Entry 9FH9 (electron microscopy, 2.50 A resolution); this record covers chains B and J of the 12 polymer chains in the assembly.

[Chain B]
Name: Histone H4
Source organism: Homo sapiens
UniProtKB: P62805 (H4_HUMAN); residues 0-102 here correspond to UniProt positions 1-103 (UniProt number = residue number + 1)
Sequence (103 residues; row label = number of the first residue in the row; numbering starts at 0):
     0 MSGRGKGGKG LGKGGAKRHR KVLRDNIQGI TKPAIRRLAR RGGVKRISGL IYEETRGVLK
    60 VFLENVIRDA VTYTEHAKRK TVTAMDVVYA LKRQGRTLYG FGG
Disordered / not traced: 0-21
UniProt features mapped onto this chain:
  - DNA-binding region: Lys16 to Lys20
  - modified residue: Ser1 (N-acetylserine), Arg3 (Asymmetric dimethylarginine), Lys5 (N6-(2-hydroxyisobutyryl)lysine), Lys8 (N6-(2-hydroxyisobutyryl)lysine), Lys12 (N6-(2-hydroxyisobutyryl)lysine), Lys16 (N6-(2-hydroxyisobutyryl)lysine), Lys20 (N6,N6,N6-trimethyllysine), Lys31 (N6-(2-hydroxyisobutyryl)lysine), Lys44 (N6-(2-hydroxyisobutyryl)lysine), Ser47 (Phosphoserine), Tyr51 (Phosphotyrosine), Lys59 (N6-(2-hydroxyisobutyryl)lysine), Lys77 (N6-(2-hydroxyisobutyryl)lysine), Lys79 (N6-(2-hydroxyisobutyryl)lysine), Thr80 (Phosphothreonine), Tyr88 (Phosphotyrosine), Lys91 (N6-(2-hydroxyisobutyryl)lysine)
  - cross-link (Glycyl lysine isopeptide (Lys-Gly)): Lys12 (interchain with G-Cter in SUMO2), Lys20 (interchain with G-Cter in SUMO2), Lys31 (interchain with G-Cter in SUMO2), Lys59 (interchain with G-Cter in SUMO2), Lys79 (interchain with G-Cter in SUMO2), Lys91 (interchain with G-Cter in SUMO2)

[Chain J]
Molecule: 147-nt DNA strand
Source organism: Homo sapiens
Sequence (147 nucleotides; each row starts with the number of its first residue; numbers below 1 keep their minus sign (DA-73 is residue -73)):
   -73 ATCGGATGTA TATATCTGAC ACGTGCCTGG AGACTAGGGA GTAATCCCCT TGGCGGTTAA
   -13 AACGCGGGGG ACAGCGCGTA CGTGCGTTTA AGCGGTGCTA GAGCTGTCTA CGACCAATTG
    47 AGCGGCCTCG GCACCGGGAT TCTCGAT
Disordered / not traced: -73, 73

[Interface between chain B and chain J]
Contacting residue pairs - 12 pairs, chain B then chain J:
  Arg35(B) - DG8(J)  salt bridge to the phosphate
  Arg45(B) - DC7(J)  hydrogen bond to the sugar
  Arg45(B) - DG8(J)  phosphate contact
  Ile46(B) - DC7(J)  sugar contact
  Ile46(B) - DG8(J)  hydrogen bond to the phosphate
  Ser47(B) - DC7(J)  hydrogen bond to the phosphate
  Gly48(B) - DC7(J)  hydrogen bond to the phosphate
  Arg78(B) - DA28(J)  phosphate contact
  Lys79(B) - DG27(J)  phosphate contact
  Lys79(B) - DA28(J)  hydrogen bond to the phosphate
  Thr80(B) - DG27(J)  phosphate contact
  Thr80(B) - DA28(J)  hydrogen bond to the phosphate
Other interface residues (no listed pair), chain B (11 interface residues in all): Arg39, Lys44, Lys77

[Overview]
11 residues of chain B face 4 of chain J across their interface, with 6 hydrogen bonds and 1 salt bridge.
Polar pairs include Arg45(B)-DC7(J), Ile46(B)-DG8(J) and Ser47(B)-DC7(J). From UniProt: a DNA-binding region
on chain B.
Here chain B is Histone H4 and chain J is a 147-nt DNA strand, both from Homo sapiens. Entry 9FH9 (Structure
of CyclinB1 N-terminus bound to the NCP) was determined by electron microscopy, deposited together with 9FGQ.
